PDB entry 8IMX | electron microscopy, 2.85 A resolution | chains G and T of the 7 polymer chains in the assembly

# Chain G
Protein: Glycosylphosphatidylinositol anchor attachment 1 protein, GFP-like fluorescent chromoprotein cFP484
Source organism: Homo sapiens
Reference sequence: chimeric construct of O43292, Q9U6Y3: residues 2-621 from O43292 (GPAA1_HUMAN) positions 2-621 (same numbers); residues 640-855 from Q9U6Y3 positions 45-260 (UniProt number = residue number - 595)
Sequence (886 residues; row label = number of the first residue in the row; numbers below 1 keep their minus sign (Met-1 is residue -1)):
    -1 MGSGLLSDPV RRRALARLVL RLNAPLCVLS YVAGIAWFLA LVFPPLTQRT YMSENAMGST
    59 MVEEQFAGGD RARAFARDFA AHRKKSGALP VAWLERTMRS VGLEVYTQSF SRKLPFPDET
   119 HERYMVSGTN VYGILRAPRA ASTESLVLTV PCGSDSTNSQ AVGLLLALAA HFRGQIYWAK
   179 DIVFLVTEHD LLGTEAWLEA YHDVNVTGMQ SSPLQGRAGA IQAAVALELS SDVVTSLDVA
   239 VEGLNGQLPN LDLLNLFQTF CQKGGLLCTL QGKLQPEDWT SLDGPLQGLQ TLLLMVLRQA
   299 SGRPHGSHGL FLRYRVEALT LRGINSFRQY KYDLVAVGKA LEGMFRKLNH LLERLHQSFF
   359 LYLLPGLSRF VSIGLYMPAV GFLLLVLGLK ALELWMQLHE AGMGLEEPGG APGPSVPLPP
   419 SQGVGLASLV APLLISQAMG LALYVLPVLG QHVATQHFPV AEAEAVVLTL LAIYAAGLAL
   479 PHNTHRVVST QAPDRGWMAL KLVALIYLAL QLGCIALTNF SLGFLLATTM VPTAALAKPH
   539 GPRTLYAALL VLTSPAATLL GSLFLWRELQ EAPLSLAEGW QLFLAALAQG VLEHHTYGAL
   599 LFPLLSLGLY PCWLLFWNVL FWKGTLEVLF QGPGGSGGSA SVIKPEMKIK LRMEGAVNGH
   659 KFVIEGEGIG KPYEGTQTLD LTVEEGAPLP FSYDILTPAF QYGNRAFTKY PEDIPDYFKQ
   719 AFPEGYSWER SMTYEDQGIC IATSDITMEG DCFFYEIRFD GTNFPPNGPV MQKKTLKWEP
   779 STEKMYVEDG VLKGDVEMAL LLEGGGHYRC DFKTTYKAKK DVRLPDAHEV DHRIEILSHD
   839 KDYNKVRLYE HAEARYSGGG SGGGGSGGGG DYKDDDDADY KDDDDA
Disordered / not traced: -1 to 9, 399-422, 482-490, 622-884
Disulfides: Cys259-Cys266
Glycans and other covalent adducts: N-acetylglucosamine (NAG) linked to Asn203
Differences from the reference sequence: initiating methionine (-1); expression tag (0-1, 856-884); linker (622-639); conflict Glu644 (Asp49 in Q9U6Y3), Arg650 (Lys55 in Q9U6Y3), Ala654 (Asn59 in Q9U6Y3), 42 further conflict positions vs the reference (Q9U6Y3) not listed
Ion coordination: Mg2+: Gln355 (together with 05E)
Small-molecule neighbours:
  - 05E / 80Y / 81Q / 2-amino-2-deoxy-alpha-D-glucopyranose: Tyr49, Ser51, Asn53, His354, Gln355, Ser356, Phe357
  - 6OU ([(2R)-1-[2-azanylethoxy(oxidanyl)phosphoryl]oxy-3-hexadecanoyloxy-propan-2-yl] (Z)-octadec-9-enoate), molecule 1: Thr118, Leu295, Arg296, Ala298, Ser299, Arg301, His303, Leu441, Leu468, Tyr472, Leu520, Leu524, Pro553, Ala554, Thr556, Leu557, Ser560, Leu561, Trp564, Leu580, Ala583, Ala584, Leu585, Gln587, Gly588, Leu599, Phe600, Leu603, Ser604
  - 6OU, molecule 2: Asn243, Arg311, Tyr505, Gln509, Cys512, Ile513, Thr516, Leu598, Leu602, Gly606
  - 6OU, molecule 3: Phe357, Ser370, Ile371, Gly372, Leu373, Met375, Leu382, Gly386, Ile504, Ala507, Gly511, Leu515
  - 6OU, molecule 4: Trp393, Leu431, Val501, Ile504, Tyr505, Leu508
  - Digitonin (AJP): Gln46, Tyr49, Phe357, Phe368, Ser370, Gly372, Leu373, Met375, Pro376, Gly379, Phe380
Curated features (UniProtKB/Swiss-Prot):
  - binding site (a 2-acyl-6-[6-phosphoethanolamine-alpha-D-mannosyl-(1->2)-6-phosphoethanolamine-alpha-D-mannosyl-(1->6)-2-phosphoethanolamine-alpha-D-mannosyl-(1->4)-alpha-D-glucosaminyl]-1-(1-radyl,2-acyl-sn-glycero-3-phospho)-1D-myo-inositol): Tyr49, Ser51, His354, Gln355, Ser356
  - binding site (Mg(2+)): Gln355
  - glycosylation: Asn203 (N-linked (GlcNAc...) asparagine)
  - modified residue: Tyr700 (2,3-didehydrotyrosine)
  - cross-link: Gln699 to Gly701 (2-iminomethyl-5-imidazolinone (Gln-Gly))
What the authors report for this chain:
  - mutagenesis - S234L, S234Y, Q355P: decreased catalytic activity on CD59
  - mutagenesis - S234V, Q355P: abolished catalytic activity on PrP
  - mutagenesis - S234A: unchanged catalytic activity
  - disease-associated variants - S51L: decreased catalytic activity (citing earlier work)
  - mutagenesis - S234V: unchanged catalytic activity on CD59

# Chain T
Protein: GPI transamidase component PIG-T, GFP-like fluorescent chromoprotein cFP484
Source organism: Homo sapiens
Reference sequence: chimeric construct of Q969N2, Q9U6Y3: residues 2-578 from Q969N2 (PIGT_HUMAN) positions 2-578 (same numbers); residues 597-812 from Q9U6Y3 positions 45-260 (UniProt number = residue number - 552)
Sequence (831 residues; each row starts with the number of its first residue; numbers below 1 keep their minus sign (Met-1 is residue -1)):
    -1 MGSAAAMPLA LLVLLLLGPG GWCLAEPPRD SLREELVITP LPSGDVAATF QFRTRWDSEL
    59 QREGVSHYRL FPKALGQLIS KYSLRELHLS FTQGFWRTRY WGPPFLQAPS GAELWVWFQD
   119 TVTDVDKSWK ELSNVLSGIF CASLNFIDST NTVTPTASFK PLGLANDTDH YFLRYAVLPR
   179 EVVCTENLTP WKKLLPCSSK AGLSVLLKAD RLFHTSYHSQ AVHIRPVCRN ARCTSISWEL
   239 RQTLSVVFDA FITGQGKKDW SLFRMFSRTL TEPCPLASES RVYVDITTYN QDNETLEVHP
   299 PPTTTYQDVI LGTRKTYAIY DLLDTAMINN SRNLNIQLKW KRPPENEAPP VPFLHAQRYV
   359 SGYGLQKGEL STLLYNTHPY RAFPVLLLDT VPWYLRLYVH TLTITSKGKE NKPSYIHYQP
   419 AQDRLQPHLL EMLIQLPANS VTKVSIQFER ALLKWTEYTP DPNHGFYVSP SVLSALVPSM
   479 VAAKPVDWEE SPLFNSLFPV SDGSNYFVRL YTEPLLVNLP TPDFSMPYNV ICLTCTVVAV
   539 CYGSFYNLLT RTFHIEEPRT GGLAKRLANL IRRARGVPPL GTLEVLFQGP GGSGGSASVI
   599 KPEMKIKLRM EGAVNGHKFV IEGEGIGKPY EGTQTLDLTV EEGAPLPFSY DILTPAFQYG
   659 NRAFTKYPED IPDYFKQAFP EGYSWERSMT YEDQGICIAT SDITMEGDCF FYEIRFDGTN
   719 FPPNGPVMQK KTLKWEPSTE KMYVEDGVLK GDVEMALLLE GGGHYRCDFK TTYKAKKDVR
   779 LPDAHEVDHR IEILSHDKDY NKVRLYEHAE ARYSGGGSGG GHHHHHHHHH H
Disordered / not traced: -1 to 24, 555-829
Disulfides: Cys195-Cys272, Cys226-Cys231
Glycans and other covalent adducts: N-acetylglucosamine (NAG) linked to Asn327
Differences from the reference sequence: initiating methionine (-1); expression tag (0-1, 813-829); linker (579-596); conflict Glu601 (Asp49 in Q9U6Y3), Arg607 (Lys55 in Q9U6Y3), Ala611 (Asn59 in Q9U6Y3), 42 further conflict positions vs the reference (Q9U6Y3) not listed
Small-molecule neighbours: 05E / 80Y / 81Q / 2-amino-2-deoxy-alpha-D-glucopyranose: Pro458, Pro460, Asp521, Phe522, Ser523, Met524, Asn527, Leu531
Curated features (UniProtKB/Swiss-Prot):
  - binding site (a 2-acyl-6-[6-phosphoethanolamine-alpha-D-mannosyl-(1->2)-6-phosphoethanolamine-alpha-D-mannosyl-(1->6)-2-phosphoethanolamine-alpha-D-mannosyl-(1->4)-alpha-D-glucosaminyl]-1-(1-radyl,2-acyl-sn-glycero-3-phospho)-1D-myo-inositol): Asn461, Asp521, Ser523, Asn527
  - glycosylation (N-linked (GlcNAc...) asparagine): Asn164, Asn291, Asn327
  - modified residue: Tyr657 (2,3-didehydrotyrosine)
  - cross-link: Gln656 to Gly658 (2-iminomethyl-5-imidazolinone (Gln-Gly))
What the authors report for this chain:
  - mutagenesis - C530W, C530Y, A537F, A537W, G541W, S542V, N545D: decreased catalytic activity on CD59
  - mutagenesis - C530W, C530Y, A537F, A537L, A537W, N545D: decreased catalytic activity on PrP
  - mutagenesis - A537L: unchanged catalytic activity on CD59
  - mutagenesis - N545A: unchanged catalytic activity
  - mutagenesis - G541W, S542V: unchanged catalytic activity on PrP

# Chain G / chain T interface
Contacting residue pairs - 47 pairs, chain G then chain T:
  Gly100(G) - Phe249(T)
  Glu102(G) - Tyr98(T)
  Tyr104(G) - Tyr98(T)  hydrogen bond
  Arg134(G) - Arg95(T)
  Pro136(G) - Ile250(T)  hydrophobic
  Arg137(G) - Gln91(T)  hydrogen bond
  Arg137(G) - Phe211(T)  hydrogen bond (side chain-backbone)
  Arg137(G) - Thr213(T)
  Ala139(G) - Ser108(T)
  Ala139(G) - Pro512(T)
  Ser140(G) - Glu511(T)
  Ser140(G) - Pro512(T)
  Thr141(G) - Tyr465(T)
  Thr141(G) - Pro512(T)
  Glu142(G) - His462(T)  salt bridge
  Glu142(G) - Leu514(T)
  Arg171(G) - Asp247(T)  salt bridge
  Arg171(G) - Phe249(T)
  Arg171(G) - Ile250(T)
  Gly172(G) - Phe249(T)
  Gly172(G) - Ile250(T)
  Gln173(G) - Ile250(T)
  Ile174(G) - His212(T)
  Ile174(G) - Ile250(T)  hydrophobic
  His200(G) - Ser359(T)
  His200(G) - Gly360(T)  hydrogen bond (backbone-backbone)
  Asp201(G) - Tyr357(T)  hydrogen bond
  Asp201(G) - Ser359(T)  hydrogen bond
  Asp201(G) - Lys441(T)  salt bridge
  Val202(G) - Gly360(T)
  Val202(G) - Tyr361(T)  hydrophobic
  Gln213(G) - Arg97(T)  hydrogen bond (backbone-side chain)
  Gln213(G) - Gln355(T)  hydrogen bond (backbone-side chain)
  Gln213(G) - Tyr373(T)
  Arg215(G) - Gln355(T)
  Arg215(G) - Tyr357(T)
  Gln220(G) - Leu514(T)
  Arg311(G) - Tyr361(T)
  Tyr312(G) - Tyr361(T)  hydrophobic
  Arg313(G) - Leu363(T)
  Leu350(G) - His462(T)
  Glu351(G) - Asp459(T)
  Glu351(G) - Asn461(T)
  Glu351(G) - His462(T)
  Arg352(G) - Asn461(T)  hydrogen bond (backbone-backbone)
  Arg352(G) - Asn516(T)  hydrogen bond
  His354(G) - Asn461(T)
Other interface residues (no listed pair), chain G (36 interface residues in all): Arg97, Ser98, Val99, Val103, Ala138, Val204, Leu212, Gly214, Ala218
Other interface residues (no listed pair), chain T (34 interface residues in all): Gly92, Phe93, Ser214, Arg340, Gly362, Leu371, Pro460

# Summary
The interface between chain G and chain T involves 36 residues on one side and 34 on the other, with 10
hydrogen bonds and 3 salt bridges. Among the polar pairs are Glu142(G)-His462(T), Arg171(G)-Asp247(T) and
Asp201(G)-Lys441(T). From the paper: C530W, C530Y and A537F of chain T, among others, reduce catalytic
activity on CD59; C530W, C530Y and A537F of chain T, among others, reduce catalytic activity on PrP; 15
substitutions were tested in all.
Chain G is Glycosylphosphatidylinositol anchor attachment 1 protein, GFP-like fluorescent chromoprotein cFP484
and chain T is GPI transamidase component PIG-T, GFP-like fluorescent chromoprotein cFP484, both from Homo
sapiens; the structure, Cryo-EM structure of GPI-T with a chimeric GPI-anchored protein, was determined by
electron microscopy (same publication as 8IMY).
